PDB entry 9GI1 | electron microscopy, 3.00 A resolution | chains Pd and Pn of the 21 polymer chains in the assembly

[Chain Pd (and Pn)]
Molecule: ATP-dependent Clp protease proteolytic subunit
Organism: Staphylococcus aureus
Notes: EC 3.4.21.92; chain Pn of this document is another copy of the same molecule, construct and numbering; everything in this record applies to it too
UniProtKB: Q2G036 (CLPP_STAA8); numbering as in UniProt (aligned over 1-195)
Amino-acid sequence (195 residues; numbered 1 to 195; the number before each row is that of its first residue):
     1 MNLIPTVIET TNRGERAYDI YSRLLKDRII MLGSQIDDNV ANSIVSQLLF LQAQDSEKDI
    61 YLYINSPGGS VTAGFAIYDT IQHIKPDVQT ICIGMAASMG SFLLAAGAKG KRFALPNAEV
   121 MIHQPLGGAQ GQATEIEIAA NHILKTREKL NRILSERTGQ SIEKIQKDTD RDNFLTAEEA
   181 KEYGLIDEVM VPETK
Not modelled in the structure: 1-3, 194-195 (chain Pn: 1-3, 9-15, 194-195)

[Interface between chain Pd and chain Pn]
Contacting residue pairs - 38 pairs, chain Pd then chain Pn:
  Gln-124(Pd) with Gln-132(Pn), hydrogen bond; Ala-133(Pn), hydrogen bond (side chain-backbone); Thr-134(Pn), hydrogen bond (side chain-backbone)
  Pro-125(Pd) with Gln-132(Pn); Ala-133(Pn), hydrogen bond (backbone-backbone)
  Leu-126(Pd) with Gly-131(Pn); Gln-132(Pn)
  Gly-127(Pd) with Gln-130(Pn); Gly-131(Pn), hydrogen bond (backbone-backbone); Ile-136(Pn)
  Gly-128(Pd) with Ala-129(Pn); Gln-130(Pn); Ile-136(Pn)
  Ala-129(Pd) with Gly-128(Pn); Ala-129(Pn), hydrogen bond (backbone-backbone)
  Gln-130(Pd) with Gly-127(Pn); Gly-128(Pn)
  Gly-131(Pd) with Leu-126(Pn); Gly-127(Pn), hydrogen bond (backbone-backbone)
  Gln-132(Pd) with Gln-124(Pn), hydrogen bond; Pro-125(Pn); Leu-126(Pn); Asp-170(Pn)
  Ala-133(Pd) with Gln-124(Pn), hydrogen bond (backbone-side chain); Pro-125(Pn), hydrogen bond (backbone-backbone); Ile-143(Pn), hydrophobic
  Thr-134(Pd) with Gln-124(Pn), hydrogen bond (backbone-side chain); Arg-147(Pn)
  Ile-136(Pd) with Gly-127(Pn); Gly-128(Pn); Ala-140(Pn), hydrophobic
  Glu-137(Pd) with Leu-144(Pn)
  Ala-140(Pd) with Ile-136(Pn), hydrophobic; Ala-140(Pn), hydrophobic
  Ile-143(Pd) with Ala-133(Pn), hydrophobic
  Leu-144(Pd) with Glu-137(Pn)
  Arg-147(Pd) with Thr-134(Pn), hydrogen bond
  Asp-170(Pd) with Gln-132(Pn)
Also at the interface, not in a pair above, chain Pd (19 interface residues in all): Asp-172
Also at the interface, not in a pair above, chain Pn (20 interface residues in all): Arg-171, Asp-172

[In short]
19 residues of chain Pd and 20 residues of chain Pn are in contact; the contacts include 12 hydrogen bonds.
Polar pairs include Gln-124(Pd)/Gln-132(Pn), Gln-124(Pd)/Ala-133(Pn) and Gln-124(Pd)/Thr-134(Pn).
Both chains are ATP-dependent Clp protease proteolytic subunit (Staphylococcus aureus). Entry 9GI1 (Structure
of the S.aureus MecA/ClpC/ClpP degradation system) was determined by electron microscopy.
